Entry 1FRM (X-ray diffraction, 2.30 A resolution); this record covers chain A.

[Chain A]
Molecule: Ferredoxin
Organism: Azotobacter vinelandii
Reference sequence: P00214 (FER1_AZOVI); numbering as in UniProt (aligned over 1-106)
Chain sequence (106 residues; each row starts with the number of its first residue):
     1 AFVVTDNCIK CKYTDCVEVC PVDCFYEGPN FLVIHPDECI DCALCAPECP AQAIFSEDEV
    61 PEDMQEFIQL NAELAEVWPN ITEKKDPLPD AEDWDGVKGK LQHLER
Sequence notes: conflict Ala46 (Glu in P00214)
Ion coordination: 3Fe-4S cluster Fe: Cys8, Cys16, Cys49; 4Fe-4S cluster Fe: Cys20, Cys39, Cys42, Cys45
Residues lining bound ligands:
  - 3Fe-4S cluster (F3S): Val4, Cys8, Cys11, Lys12, Tyr13, Thr14, Asp15, Cys16, Leu32, Cys49, Pro50, Ala51, Ile54
  - 4Fe-4S cluster (SF4): Phe2, Val19, Cys20, Pro21, Val22, Cys24, Phe25, Ile34, Cys39, Ile40, Asp41, Cys42, Ala43, Leu44, Cys45

[In short]
Ligands of chain A: 4Fe-4S cluster and 3Fe-4S cluster. The 3Fe-4S cluster Fe site is built by Cys8, Cys16 and
Cys49. Cys20, Cys39, Cys42 and Cys45 coordinate a 4Fe-4S cluster Fe ion.
Chain A is Ferredoxin (Azotobacter vinelandii); the structure, Azotobacter vinelandii ferredoxin I: alteration
of individual surface charges and the [4FE-4S] cluster reduction potential, was determined by X-ray
diffraction (same publication as 1FRH, 1FRI, 1FRJ, 1FRK and 1FRL).
